PDB entry 9I81 | electron microscopy, 2.98 A resolution | chains C and D of the 4 polymer chains in the assembly

== Chain C ==
Protein: Non-structural protein 7
Organism: Severe acute respiratory syndrome coronavirus 2
UniProt: P0DTD1 (R1AB_SARS2); residues 1-81 here correspond to UniProt positions 3860-3940 (UniProt number = residue number + 3859)
Chain sequence (84 residues; each row starts with the number of its first residue; numbers below 1 keep their minus sign (Ser-2 is residue -2)):
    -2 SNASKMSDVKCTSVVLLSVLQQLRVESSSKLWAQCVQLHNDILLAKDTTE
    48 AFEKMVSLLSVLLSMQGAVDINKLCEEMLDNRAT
Disordered / not traced: -2 to 1, 72-81
Sequence notes: expression tag (-2 to 0)

== Chain D ==
Protein: Non-structural protein 8
Organism: Severe acute respiratory syndrome coronavirus 2
UniProt: P0DTD1 (R1AB_SARS2); residues 1-198 here correspond to UniProt positions 3943-4140 (UniProt number = residue number + 3942)
Chain sequence (217 residues; each row starts with the number of its first residue; numbers below 1 keep their minus sign (Met-18 is residue -18)):
   -18 MGSSHHHHHHENLYFQSNAAIASEFSSLPSYAAFATAQEAYEQAVANGDS
    32 EVVLKKLKKSLNVAKSEFDRDAAMQRKLEKMADQAMTQMYKQARSEDKRA
    82 KVTSAMQTMLFTMLRKLDNDALNNIINNARDGCVPLNIIPLTTAAKLMVV
   132 IPDYNTYKNTCDGTTFTYASALWEIQQVVDADSKIVQLSEISMDNSPNLA
   182 WPLIVTALRANSAVKLQ
Disordered / not traced: -18 to 83, 123-128, 133-198
Sequence notes: initiating methionine (-18); expression tag (-17 to 0)
Curated features (UniProtKB/Swiss-Prot):
  - site: Gln198 (Cleavage)

== Chain C / chain D interface ==
Residue-residue contacts - 32 pairs, chain C then chain D:
  Thr9(C) - Leu95(D)
  Thr9(C) - Leu98(D)
  Val12(C) - Leu91(D)  hydrophobic
  Val12(C) - Met94(D)  hydrophobic
  Leu13(C) - Leu91(D)  hydrophobic
  Val16(C) - Gln88(D)
  Val16(C) - Leu91(D)  hydrophobic
  Gln19(C) - Met87(D)
  Gln31(C) - Ile119(D)
  Leu35(C) - Ile119(D)  hydrophobic
  Phe49(C) - Asn100(D)
  Glu50(C) - Leu122(D)
  Met52(C) - Leu103(D)  hydrophobic
  Val53(C) - Ala102(D)  hydrophobic
  Val53(C) - Leu103(D)  hydrophobic
  Ser54(C) - Ile120(D)
  Ser54(C) - Leu122(D)
  Ser57(C) - Ile120(D)  hydrogen bond (side chain-backbone)
  Val58(C) - Ile119(D)  hydrophobic
  Leu60(C) - Ile106(D)  hydrophobic
  Leu60(C) - Ala110(D)  hydrophobic
  Leu60(C) - Val115(D)
  Ser61(C) - Val115(D)
  Ser61(C) - Pro116(D)
  Ser61(C) - Leu117(D)  hydrogen bond (side chain-backbone)
  Gln63(C) - Val115(D)
  Val66(C) - Gln88(D)
  Ile68(C) - Phe92(D)  hydrophobic
  Ile68(C) - Ile107(D)
  Ile68(C) - Ala110(D)
  Asn69(C) - Arg111(D)  hydrogen bond (side chain-backbone)
  Leu71(C) - Phe92(D)  hydrophobic
Also at the interface, not in a pair above, chain C (26 interface residues in all): Asp5, Val6, Lys51, Leu56, Leu59
Also at the interface, not in a pair above, chain D (22 interface residues in all): Asp112, Asn118

== Overview ==
Chain C and chain D form an interface of 26 and 22 residues respectively; the contacts include 3 hydrogen
bonds. Polar contacts include Ser57(C)-Ile120(D), Ser61(C)-Leu117(D) and Asn69(C)-Arg111(D).
Chain C is Non-structural protein 7 and chain D is Non-structural protein 8, both from Severe acute
respiratory syndrome coronavirus 2; the structure, SARS-CoV-2 RdRp bound to a stack of three HeE1-2Tyr
molecules, was determined by electron microscopy.
